5XP7 - chain A; structure by X-ray diffraction, 2.01 A resolution.

Chain A:
Protein: Proto-oncogene tyrosine-protein kinase Src
Organism: Gallus gallus
Notes: EC 2.7.10.2
UniProtKB: P00523 (SRC_CHICK); residues 251-533 here = UniProt positions 251-533
Sequence (286 residues; row label = number of the first residue in the row):
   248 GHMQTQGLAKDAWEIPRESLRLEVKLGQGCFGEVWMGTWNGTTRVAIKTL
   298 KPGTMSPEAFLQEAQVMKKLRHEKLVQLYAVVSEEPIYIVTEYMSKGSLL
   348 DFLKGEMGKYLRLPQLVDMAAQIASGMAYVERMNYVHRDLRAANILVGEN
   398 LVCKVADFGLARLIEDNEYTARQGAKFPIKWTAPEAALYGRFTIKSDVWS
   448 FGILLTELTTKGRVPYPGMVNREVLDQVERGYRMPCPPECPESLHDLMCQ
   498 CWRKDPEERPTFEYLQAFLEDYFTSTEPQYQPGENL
Not modelled in the structure: 248-256, 412-423
Differences from the reference sequence: expression tag (248-250)
Metal / ion sites: Mg2+: D404 (together with ATP-CHCl)
Small-molecule neighbours: ATP-CHCl (8C6; [(R)-[[(2R,3S,4R,5R)-5-(6-aminopurin-9-yl)-3,4-bis(oxidanyl)oxolan-2-yl]methoxy-oxidanyl-phosphoryl]-chloranyl-methyl]phosphonic acid): L273, V281, A293, K295, V323, T338, E339, Y340, M341, G344, S345, D348, N391, L393, D404
Curated features (UniProtKB/Swiss-Prot):
  - active site: D386 (Proton acceptor)
  - binding site (ATP): L273 to V281, K295
  - modified residue: Y416 (Phosphotyrosine), Y436 (Phosphotyrosine), C498 (S-nitrosocysteine), Y527 (Phosphotyrosine)
  - mutagenesis: C498 (C498A: Significant reduction in S-nitrosylation), Y527 (Y527F: Constitutively active)
Reported in the primary citation:
  - binding site for ATP-CHCl: Q275, G276 (proposed by the authors, not directly observed)
  - catalytic residues: K295 (citing earlier work)

Overview:
Bound to chain A: ATP-CHCl. From UniProt: active-site residue D386, 10 ATP-binding residues and 2 mutagenesis
sites. The paper reports the catalytic residue K295; a binding site for ATP-CHCl at Q275 and G276.
Chain A is Proto-oncogene tyrosine-protein kinase Src (Gallus gallus); the structure, C-Src in complex with
ATP-CHCl, was determined by X-ray diffraction, deposited together with 5XP5.
